Entry 1L57 (X-ray diffraction, 1.90 A resolution); this record covers chain A.

== Chain A ==
Molecule: Lysozyme
Source organism: Enterobacteria phage T4
Notes: EC 3.2.1.17
UniProtKB: P00720 (LYS_BPT4); residue numbers follow UniProt; this construct covers 1-164
Chain sequence (164 residues; numbered 1 to 164; the number before each row is that of its first residue):
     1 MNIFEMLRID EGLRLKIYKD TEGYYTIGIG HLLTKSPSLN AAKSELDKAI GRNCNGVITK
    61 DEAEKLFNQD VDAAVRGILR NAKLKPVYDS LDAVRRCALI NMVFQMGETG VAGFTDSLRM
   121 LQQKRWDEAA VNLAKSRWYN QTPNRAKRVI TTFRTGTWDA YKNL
Unresolved in the structure: 163-164
Differences from the reference sequence: conflict Asp116 (Asn in P00720)
Covalent attachments: beta-mercaptoethanol (BME) linked to Cys97
UniProt features mapped onto this chain:
  - active site (Proton donor/acceptor): Glu11, Asp20
  - binding site (substrate): Leu32, Phe104, Ser117, Asn132
  - mutagenesis: Glu11 (E11A/F/H/M/N: Complete loss of enzymatic activity; E11N: Loss of 84% of enzymatic activity; E11Q: Complete loss of activity), Asp20 (D20A/N/S/T: Complete loss of enzymatic activity; D20C: Nearly no effet on specific enzymatic activity; D20E/Q: Loss of 99% of enzymatic activity), Thr26 (T26E: Complete loss of activity at neutral pH; covalently bound substrate; T26H: Facilitates transglycosylation more effectively than hydrolysis; covalently bound substrate), Gly30 (G30A: Almost complete loss of enzymatic activity; G30F: Almost complete loss of enzymatic activity. The enzyme is destabilized by 1.5 kcal/mol), Ser117 (S117F: 10-fold decrease in enzymatic activity; S117I: 500-fold decrease in enzymatic activity; S117V: 50-fold decrease in enzymatic activity), Asn132 (N132I: 5-fold decrease in enzymatic activity; N132M/F: 2-fold decrease in enzymatic activity)

== In short ==
From UniProt: active-site residues Glu11 and Asp20, 4 substrate-binding residues and 6 mutagenesis sites.
Chain A is Lysozyme (Enterobacteria phage T4); the structure, Analysis of the interaction between charged side
chains and the alpha-helix dipole using designed thermostable mutants ..., was determined by X-ray
diffraction, deposited together with 1L55, 1L59, 1L61, 1L62 and 1L63.
